PDB entry 7V3V | electron microscopy, 2.90 A resolution | chains 6 and I of the 14 polymer chains in the assembly

[Chain 6]
Molecule: DNA replication licensing factor MCM6
From: Saccharomyces cerevisiae S288C
Notes: EC 3.6.4.12
UniProt: P53091 (MCM6_YEAST); residues 1-1017 here = UniProt positions 1-1017
Chain sequence (1017 residues; numbered 1 to 1017; the number before each row is that of its first residue):
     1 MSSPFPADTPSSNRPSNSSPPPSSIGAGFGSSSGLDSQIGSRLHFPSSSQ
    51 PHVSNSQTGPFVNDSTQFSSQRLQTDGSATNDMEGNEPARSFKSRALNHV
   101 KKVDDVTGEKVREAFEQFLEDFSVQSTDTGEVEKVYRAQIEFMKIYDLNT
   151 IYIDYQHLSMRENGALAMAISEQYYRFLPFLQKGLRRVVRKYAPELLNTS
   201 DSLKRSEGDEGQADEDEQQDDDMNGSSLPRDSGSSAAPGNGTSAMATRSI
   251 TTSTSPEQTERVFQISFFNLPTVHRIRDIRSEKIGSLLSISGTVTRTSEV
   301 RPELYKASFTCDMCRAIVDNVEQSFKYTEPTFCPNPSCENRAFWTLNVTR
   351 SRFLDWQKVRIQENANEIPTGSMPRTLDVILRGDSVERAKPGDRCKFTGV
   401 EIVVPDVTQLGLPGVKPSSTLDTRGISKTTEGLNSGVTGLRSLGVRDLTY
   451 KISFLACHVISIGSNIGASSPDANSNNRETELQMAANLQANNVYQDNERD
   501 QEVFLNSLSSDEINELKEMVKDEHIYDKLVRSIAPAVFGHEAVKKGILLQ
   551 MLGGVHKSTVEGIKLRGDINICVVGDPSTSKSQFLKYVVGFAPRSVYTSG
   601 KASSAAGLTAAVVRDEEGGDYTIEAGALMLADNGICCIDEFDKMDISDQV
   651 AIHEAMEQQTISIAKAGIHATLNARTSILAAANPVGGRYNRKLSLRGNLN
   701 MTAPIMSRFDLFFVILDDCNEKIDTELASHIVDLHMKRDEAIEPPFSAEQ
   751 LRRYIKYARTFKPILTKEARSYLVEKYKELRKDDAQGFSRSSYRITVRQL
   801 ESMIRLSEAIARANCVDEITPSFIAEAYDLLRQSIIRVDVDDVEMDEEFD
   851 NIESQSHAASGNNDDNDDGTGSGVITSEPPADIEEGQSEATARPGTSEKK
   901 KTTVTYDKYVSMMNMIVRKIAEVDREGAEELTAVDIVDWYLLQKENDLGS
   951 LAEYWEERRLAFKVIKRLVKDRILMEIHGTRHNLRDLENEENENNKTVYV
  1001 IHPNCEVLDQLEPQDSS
Disordered / not traced: 1-100, 200-259, 434-440, 468-497, 844-1017
Metal / ion sites: Zn2+: C311, C314, C333, C338; Mg2+: S582 (together with ATP-gamma-S) (shared with 1 residue of chain 4)
Ligand contacts:
  - ATP-gamma-S (AGS; phosphothiophosphoric acid-adenylate ester), molecule 1: A536, V537, F538, H540, D576, P577, S578, T579, S580, K581, S582, Q583, N683, L727, H730
  - ATP-gamma-S (AGS), molecule 2: R708, V797, R798, E801
Curated features (UniProtKB/Swiss-Prot):
  - motif: S707 to D710 (Arginine finger)
  - binding site (ATP): G575 to S582
  - modified residue: S78 (Phosphoserine), S249 (Phosphoserine), S372 (Phosphoserine), T766 (Phosphothreonine)
  - mutagenesis: K581 (K581A: Loss of MCM2-7 complex helicase activity)

[Chain I]
Molecule: DDK kinase regulatory subunit DBF4
From: Saccharomyces cerevisiae S288C
UniProt: P32325 (DBF4_YEAST); residues 1-704 here = UniProt positions 1-704
Chain sequence (704 residues; row label = number of the first residue in the row):
     1 MVSPTKMIIRSPLKETDTNLKHNNGIAASTTAAGHLNVFSNDNNCNNNNT
    51 TESFPKKRSLERLELQQQQHLHEKKRARIERARSIEGAVQVSKGTGLKNV
   101 EPRVTPKELLEWQTNWKKIMKRDSRIYFDITDDVEMNTYNKSKMDKRRDL
   151 LKRGFLTLGAQITQFFDTTVTIVITRRSVENIYLLKDTDILSRAKKNYMK
   201 VWSYEKAARFLKNLDVDLDHLSKTKSASLAAPTLSNLLHNEKLYGPTDRD
   251 PRTKRDDIHYFKYPHVYLYDLWQTWAPIITLEWKPQELTNLDELPYPILK
   301 IGSFGRCPFIGDRNYDESSYKRVVKRYSRDKANKKYALQLRALFQYHADT
   351 LLNTSSVNDQTKNLIFIPHTCNDSTKSFKKWMQEKAKNFEKTELKKTDDS
   401 AVQDVRNEHADQTDEKNSILLNETETKEPPLKEEKENKQSIAEESNKYPQ
   451 RKELAATPKLNHPVLATFARQETEEVPDDLCTLKTKSRQAFEIKASGAHQ
   501 SNDVATSFGNGLGPTRASVMSKNMKSLSRLMVDRKLGVKQTNGNNKNYTA
   551 TIATTAETSKENRHRLDFNALKKDEAPSKETGKDSAVHLETNRKPQNFPK
   601 VATKSVSADSKVHNDIKITTTESPTASKKSTSTNVTLHFNAQTAQTAQPV
   651 KKETVKNSGYCENCRVKYESLEQHIVSEKHLSFAENDLNFEAIDSLIENL
   701 RFQI
Disordered / not traced: 1-105, 216-229, 353-362, 387-510, 535-656, 704
Metal / ion sites: Zn2+: C661, C664, H674, H680
Curated features (UniProtKB/Swiss-Prot):
  - zinc finger: T654 to Q703 (DBF4-type)
  - region: R10 to N19 (D box 1), R62 to H70 (D box 2)
  - motif: R83 to A88 (POLO box domain (PBD)-binding)
  - binding site (Zn(2+)): C661, C664, H674, H680
  - modified residue (Phosphoserine): S59, S84, S235, S623
  - mutagenesis: R83 (R83A/E: Defective for interaction with CDC5), S84 (S84A: No effect), I85 (I85A: Defective for interaction with CDC5), E86 (E86K: No effect), G87 (G87A: Defective for interaction with CDC5), A88 (A88V: Defective for interaction with CDC5), C661 (C661A: In DBF4-AAHH; weakens interaction with ARS1 origin DNA and MCM2, but not other known ligands; when associated with A-664), C664 (C664A: In DBF4-AAHH; weakens interaction with ARS1 origin DNA and MCM2, but not other known ligands; when associated with A-661), H674 (H674A: In DBF4-CCAA; weakens interaction with ARS1 origin DNA and MCM2, but not other known ligands; when associated with A-680), H680 (H680A: Weakens interaction with ARS1 origin DNA and MCM2, but not other known ligands. In DBF4-CCAA; weakens interaction with ARS1 origin DNA and MCM2, but not other known ligands ...)

[Interface between chain 6 and chain I]
Pairs across the interface (19; chain 6 residue first):
  V103(6) with D248(I); R249(I); D250(I)
  D105(6) with D248(I)
  T107(6) with L234(I); L237(I); L238(I); T247(I)
  K110(6) with P232(I); T233(I); L234(I); L237(I)
  V111(6) with L234(I), hydrophobic
  A165(6) with L238(I)
  L166(6) with L234(I), hydrophobic
  M168(6) with L238(I), hydrophobic
  A169(6) with L238(I), hydrophobic
  R176(6) with E241(I), salt bridge; D248(I)
Other interface residues (no listed pair), chain 6 (14 interface residues in all): D104, V106, E162, Q173
Other interface residues (no listed pair), chain I (12 interface residues in all): S235, P251
Interface features reported in the paper:
  - interface residues, chain I: A230(I)

[Overview]
Chain 6 and chain I form an interface of 14 and 12 residues respectively, with 1 salt bridge. Its one
salt-bridged contact is R176(6)-E241(I). Ligands of chain 6: ATP-gamma-S. The paper reports the interface
residue A230(I).
Chain 6 is DNA replication licensing factor MCM6 and chain I is DDK kinase regulatory subunit DBF4, both from
Saccharomyces cerevisiae S288C; the structure, Cryo-EM structure of MCM double hexamer bound with DDK in State
I, was determined by electron microscopy together with 7V3U and 7W8G from the same study.
